7PXD - chains C and F of the 36 polymer chains in the assembly; structure by electron microscopy, 4.00 A resolution.

== Chain C (and F) ==
Name: AAA ATPase forming ring-shaped complexes
Source organism: Mycobacterium tuberculosis
Notes: chain F of this document is another copy of the same molecule, construct and numbering; everything in this record applies to it too
Reference sequence: A0A045JPX7 (A0A045JPX7_MYCTX); numbering as in UniProt (aligned over 1-609)
Chain sequence (609 residues; row label = number of the first residue in the row):
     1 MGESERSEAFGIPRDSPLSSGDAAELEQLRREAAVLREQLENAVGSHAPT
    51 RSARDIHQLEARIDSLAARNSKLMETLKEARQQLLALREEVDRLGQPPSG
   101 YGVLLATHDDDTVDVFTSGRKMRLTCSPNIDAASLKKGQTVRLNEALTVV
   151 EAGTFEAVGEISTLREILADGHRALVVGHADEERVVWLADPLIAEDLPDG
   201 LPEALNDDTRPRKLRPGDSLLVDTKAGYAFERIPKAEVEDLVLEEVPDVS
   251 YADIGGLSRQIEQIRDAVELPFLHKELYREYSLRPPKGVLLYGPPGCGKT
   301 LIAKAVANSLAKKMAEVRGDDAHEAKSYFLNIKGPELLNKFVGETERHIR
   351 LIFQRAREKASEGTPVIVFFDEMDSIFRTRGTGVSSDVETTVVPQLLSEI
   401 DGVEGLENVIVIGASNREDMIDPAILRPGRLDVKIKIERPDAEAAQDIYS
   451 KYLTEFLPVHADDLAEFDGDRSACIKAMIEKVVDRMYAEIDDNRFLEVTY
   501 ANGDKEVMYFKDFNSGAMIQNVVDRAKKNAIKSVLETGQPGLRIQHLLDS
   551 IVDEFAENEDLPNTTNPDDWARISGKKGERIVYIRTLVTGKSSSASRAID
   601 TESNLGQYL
Not modelled in the structure: 1-96, 194-210, 316-325, 588-602 (chain F: 1-96, 194-210, 591-603)
Bound ions: Mg2+: T300 (together with ATP)
Ligand contacts: ATP (adenosine-5'-triphosphate): D253, I254, G255, P295, G296, C297, G298, K299, T300, L301, D371, I448, Y452, G516, A517, Q520
What the authors report for this chain:
  - mutagenesis - K340A: abolished catalytic activity on ATP
  - mutagenesis - K340A: decreased catalytic activity on PupDHFR

== Chain C / chain F interface ==
Residue-residue contacts (83):
  D114(C) - Y101(F)
  K121(C) - Y101(F)
  M122(C) - P98(F)
  M122(C) - S99(F)
  M122(C) - G100(F)
  R123(C) - P98(F)
  R123(C) - S99(F)  hydrogen bond (backbone-backbone)
  R123(C) - Y101(F)  hydrogen bond
  R123(C) - R142(F)
  R123(C) - E151(F)  salt bridge
  T125(C) - P97(F)
  E166(C) - K235(F)  salt bridge
  E166(C) - A236(F)
  I167(C) - K235(F)
  L168(C) - K235(F)
  R173(C) - E156(F)  salt bridge
  R173(C) - A157(F)  hydrogen bond (side chain-backbone)
  R173(C) - V158(F)
  R173(C) - L221(F)
  L175(C) - K235(F)
  A180(C) - H179(F)
  D181(C) - H179(F)
  E182(C) - E160(F)
  E182(C) - H179(F)  salt bridge
  E183(C) - E160(F)
  E183(C) - I161(F)
  R184(C) - V158(F)
  R184(C) - G159(F)
  R184(C) - E160(F)
  V185(C) - V158(F)
  V185(C) - G159(F)
  V185(C) - I161(F)  hydrophobic
  W187(C) - E156(F)  hydrogen bond
  G227(C) - V158(F)
  D266(C) - K532(F)
  Y278(C) - I531(F)  hydrophobic
  Y281(C) - L457(F)
  Y281(C) - P458(F)  hydrophobic
  Y281(C) - K527(F)
  Y281(C) - A530(F)
  Y281(C) - I531(F)  hydrophobic
  Y281(C) - L542(F)
  S282(C) - K527(F)  hydrogen bond (backbone-side chain)
  L283(C) - D524(F)
  L283(C) - K527(F)
  L283(C) - K528(F)
  L283(C) - I531(F)  hydrophobic
  R284(C) - Q520(F)
  F341(C) - K340(F)
  V342(C) - N339(F)
  V342(C) - K340(F)  hydrogen bond (backbone-backbone)
  V342(C) - V388(F)  hydrophobic
  E344(C) - K340(F)  salt bridge
  R347(C) - K340(F)
  R350(C) - P335(F)  hydrogen bond (side chain-backbone)
  R350(C) - E336(F)  hydrogen bond (side chain-backbone)
  R350(C) - L338(F)  hydrogen bond (side chain-backbone)
  S386(C) - S385(F)  hydrogen bond
  D387(C) - S385(F)
  T390(C) - R378(F)  hydrogen bond
  T391(C) - L338(F)
  P394(C) - P335(F)  hydrophobic
  P394(C) - S375(F)
  Q395(C) - P335(F)
  Q395(C) - E336(F)
  S398(C) - K333(F)
  G402(C) - T300(F)
  G402(C) - K304(F)  hydrogen bond (backbone-side chain)
  V403(C) - E244(F)
  V403(C) - T300(F)
  V403(C) - K304(F)
  V403(C) - N331(F)
  V403(C) - F369(F)  hydrophobic
  E404(C) - E244(F)
  E404(C) - N331(F)
  E404(C) - K333(F)  salt bridge
  R427(C) - P295(F)
  R427(C) - G296(F)
  P428(C) - N521(F)
  G429(C) - N521(F)
  K434(C) - E557(F)  salt bridge
  N502(C) - L605(F)
  E579(C) - L605(F)
Interface residues without a listed pair, chain C (52 interface residues in all): R120, V186, E280, G343, E346, R380, D432
Interface residues without a listed pair, chain F (58 interface residues in all): S118, T140, L243, E245, P247, A303, L337, E372, N416, G541, N604

== In short ==
52 residues of chain C face 58 of chain F across their interface, with 12 hydrogen bonds and 7 salt bridges.
Polar pairs include R123(C)-E151(F), E166(C)-K235(F) and R173(C)-E156(F). Bound to chain C: ATP. From the
paper: K340A of chain C abolishes catalytic activity on ATP; K340A of chain C reduces catalytic activity on
PupDHFR.
Both chains are AAA ATPase forming ring-shaped complexes (Mycobacterium tuberculosis). Entry 7PXD
(Substrate-engaged mycobacterial Proteasome-associated ATPase in complex with open-gate 20S CP - composite map
(state B)) was determined by electron microscopy, deposited together with 7PX9, 7PXA, 7PXB and 7PXC.
